PDB entry 4V8V | electron microscopy, 20.00 A resolution (very low resolution: no residue pairs are listed; an interface is given only as per-side residue counts) | chains A and B of the 6 polymer chains in the assembly

[Chain A (and B)]
Name: Type-I fatty acid synthase
From: Mycobacterium tuberculosis
Notes: chain B of this document is another copy of the same molecule, construct and numbering; everything in this record applies to it too
Sequence (3089 residues; row label = number of the first residue in the row):
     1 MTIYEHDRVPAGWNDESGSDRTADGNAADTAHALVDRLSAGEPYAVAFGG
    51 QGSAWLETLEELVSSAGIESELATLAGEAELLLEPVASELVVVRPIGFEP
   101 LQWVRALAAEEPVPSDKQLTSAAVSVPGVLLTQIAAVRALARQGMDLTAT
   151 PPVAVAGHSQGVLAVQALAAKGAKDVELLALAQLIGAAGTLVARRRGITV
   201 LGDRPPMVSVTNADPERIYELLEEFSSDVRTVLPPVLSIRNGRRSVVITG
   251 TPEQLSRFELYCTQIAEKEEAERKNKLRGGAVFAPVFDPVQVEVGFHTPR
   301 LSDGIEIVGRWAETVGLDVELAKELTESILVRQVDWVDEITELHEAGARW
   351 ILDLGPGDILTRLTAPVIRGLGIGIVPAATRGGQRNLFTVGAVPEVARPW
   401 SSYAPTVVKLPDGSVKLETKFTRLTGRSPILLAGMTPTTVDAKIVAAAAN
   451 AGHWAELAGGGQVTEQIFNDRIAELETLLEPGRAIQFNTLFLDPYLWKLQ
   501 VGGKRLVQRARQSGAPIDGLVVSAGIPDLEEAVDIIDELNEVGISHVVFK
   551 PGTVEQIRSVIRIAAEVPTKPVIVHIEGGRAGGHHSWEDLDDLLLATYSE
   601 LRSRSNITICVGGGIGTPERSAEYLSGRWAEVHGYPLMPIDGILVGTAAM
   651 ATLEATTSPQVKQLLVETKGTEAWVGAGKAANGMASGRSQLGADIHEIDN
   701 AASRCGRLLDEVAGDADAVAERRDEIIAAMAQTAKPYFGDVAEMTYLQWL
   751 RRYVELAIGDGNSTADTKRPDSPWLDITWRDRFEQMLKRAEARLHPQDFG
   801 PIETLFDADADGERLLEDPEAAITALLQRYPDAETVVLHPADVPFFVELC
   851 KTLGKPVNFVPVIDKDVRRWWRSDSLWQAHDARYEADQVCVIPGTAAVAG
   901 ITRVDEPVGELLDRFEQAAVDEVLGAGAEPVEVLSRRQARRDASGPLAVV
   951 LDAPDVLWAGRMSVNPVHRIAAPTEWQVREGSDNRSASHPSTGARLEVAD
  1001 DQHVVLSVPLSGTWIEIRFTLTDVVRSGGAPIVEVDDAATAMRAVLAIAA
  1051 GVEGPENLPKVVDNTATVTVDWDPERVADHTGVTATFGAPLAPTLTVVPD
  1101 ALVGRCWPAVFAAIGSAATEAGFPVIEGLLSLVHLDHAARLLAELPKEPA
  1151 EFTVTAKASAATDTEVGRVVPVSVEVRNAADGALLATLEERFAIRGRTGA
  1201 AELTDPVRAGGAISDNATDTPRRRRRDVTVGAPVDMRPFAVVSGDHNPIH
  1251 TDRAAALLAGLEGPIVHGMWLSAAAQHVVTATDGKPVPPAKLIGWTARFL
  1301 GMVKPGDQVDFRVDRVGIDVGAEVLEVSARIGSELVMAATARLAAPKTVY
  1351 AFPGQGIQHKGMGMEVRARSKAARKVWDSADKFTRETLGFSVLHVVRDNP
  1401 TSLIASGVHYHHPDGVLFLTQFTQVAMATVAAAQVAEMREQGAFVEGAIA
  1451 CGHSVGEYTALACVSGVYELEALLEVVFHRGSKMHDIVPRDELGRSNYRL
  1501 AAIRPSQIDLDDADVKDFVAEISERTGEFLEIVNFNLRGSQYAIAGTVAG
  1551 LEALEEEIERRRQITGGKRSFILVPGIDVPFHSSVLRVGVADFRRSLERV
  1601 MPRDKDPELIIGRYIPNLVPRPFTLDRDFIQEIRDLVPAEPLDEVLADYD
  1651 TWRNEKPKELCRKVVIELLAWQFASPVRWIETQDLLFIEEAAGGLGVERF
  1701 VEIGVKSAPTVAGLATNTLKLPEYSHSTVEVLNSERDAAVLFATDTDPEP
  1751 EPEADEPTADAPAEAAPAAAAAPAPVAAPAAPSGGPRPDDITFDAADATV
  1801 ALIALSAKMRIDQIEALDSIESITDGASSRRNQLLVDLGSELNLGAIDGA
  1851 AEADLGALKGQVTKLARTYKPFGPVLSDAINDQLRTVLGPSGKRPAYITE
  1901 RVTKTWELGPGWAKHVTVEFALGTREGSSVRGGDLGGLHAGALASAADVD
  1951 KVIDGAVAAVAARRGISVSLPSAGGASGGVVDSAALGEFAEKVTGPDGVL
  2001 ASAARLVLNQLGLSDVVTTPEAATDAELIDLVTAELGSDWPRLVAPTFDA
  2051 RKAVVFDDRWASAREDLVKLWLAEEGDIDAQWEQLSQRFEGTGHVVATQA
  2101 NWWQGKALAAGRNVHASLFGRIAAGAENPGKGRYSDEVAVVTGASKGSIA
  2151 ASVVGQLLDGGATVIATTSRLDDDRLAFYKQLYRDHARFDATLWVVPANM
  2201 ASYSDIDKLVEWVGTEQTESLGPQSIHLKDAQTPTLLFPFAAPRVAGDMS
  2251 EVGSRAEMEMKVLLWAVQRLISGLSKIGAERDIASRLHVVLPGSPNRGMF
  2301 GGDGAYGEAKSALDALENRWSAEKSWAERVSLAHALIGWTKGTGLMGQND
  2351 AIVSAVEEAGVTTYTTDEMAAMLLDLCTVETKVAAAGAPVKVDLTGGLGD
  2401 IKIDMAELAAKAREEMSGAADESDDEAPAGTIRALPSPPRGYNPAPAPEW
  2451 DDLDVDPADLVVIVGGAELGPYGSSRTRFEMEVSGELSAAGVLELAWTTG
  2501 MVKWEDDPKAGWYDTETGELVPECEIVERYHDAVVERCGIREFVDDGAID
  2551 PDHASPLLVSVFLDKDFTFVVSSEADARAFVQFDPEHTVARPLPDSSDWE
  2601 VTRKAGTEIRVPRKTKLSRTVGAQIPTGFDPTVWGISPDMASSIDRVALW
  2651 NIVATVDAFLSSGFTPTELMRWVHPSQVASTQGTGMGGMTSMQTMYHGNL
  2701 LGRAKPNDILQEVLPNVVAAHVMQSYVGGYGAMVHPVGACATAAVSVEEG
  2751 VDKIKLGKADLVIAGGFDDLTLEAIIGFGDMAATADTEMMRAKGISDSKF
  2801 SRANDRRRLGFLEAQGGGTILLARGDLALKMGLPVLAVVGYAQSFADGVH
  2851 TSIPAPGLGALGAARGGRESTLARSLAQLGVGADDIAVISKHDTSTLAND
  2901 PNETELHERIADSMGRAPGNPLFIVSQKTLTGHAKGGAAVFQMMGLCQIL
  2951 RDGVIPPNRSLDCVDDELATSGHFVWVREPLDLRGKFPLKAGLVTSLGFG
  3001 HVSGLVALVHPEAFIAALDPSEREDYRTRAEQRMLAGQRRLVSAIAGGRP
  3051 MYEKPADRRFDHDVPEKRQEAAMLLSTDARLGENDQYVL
Disordered / not traced: 1-30, 1746-1982
Small-molecule neighbours: FMN (flavin mononucleotide): A433, G434, M435, T436, P437, T438, N488, L490, S523, A524, K550, E577, R580, A581, G582, G583, G613, G614, I615, L644, G646, T647, M650, I892, G894, A897

[How chain A and chain B interact]
At this resolution (20 A) residue pairs are not listed: 24 residues of chain A and 24 of chain B lie at the interface.

[In short]
Chain A and chain B each contribute 24 residues to their interface. Ligands of chain A: flavin mononucleotide.
Both chains are Type-I fatty acid synthase (Mycobacterium tuberculosis). Entry 4V8V (Structure and
conformational variability of the Mycobacterium tuberculosis fatty acid synthase multienzyme complex) was
determined by electron microscopy together with 4V8W from the same study.
